4OQR - chain A; structure by X-ray diffraction, 1.81 A resolution.

Chain A:
Protein: Cyp105as1
From: Amycolatopsis orientalis
Notes: engineered mutation(s): I95T, A180V, Q127R, A265N, L236I
Amino-acid sequence (457 residues; each row starts with the number of its first residue; numbers below 1 keep their minus sign (Met-38 is residue -38)):
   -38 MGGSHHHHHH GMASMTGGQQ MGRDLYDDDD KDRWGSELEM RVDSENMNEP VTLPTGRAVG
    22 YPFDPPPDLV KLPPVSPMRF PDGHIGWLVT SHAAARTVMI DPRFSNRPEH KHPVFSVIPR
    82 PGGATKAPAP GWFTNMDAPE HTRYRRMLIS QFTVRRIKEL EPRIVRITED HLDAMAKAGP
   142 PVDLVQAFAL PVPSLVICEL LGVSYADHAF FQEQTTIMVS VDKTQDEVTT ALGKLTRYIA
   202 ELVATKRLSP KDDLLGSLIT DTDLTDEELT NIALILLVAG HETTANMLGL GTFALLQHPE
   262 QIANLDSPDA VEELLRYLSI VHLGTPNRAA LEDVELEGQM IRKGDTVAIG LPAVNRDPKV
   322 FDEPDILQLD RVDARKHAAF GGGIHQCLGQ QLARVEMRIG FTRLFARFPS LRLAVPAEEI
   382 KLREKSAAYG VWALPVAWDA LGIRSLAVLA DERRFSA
Unresolved in the structure: -38 to 10, 83-87, 402-418
Metal / ion sites: heme Fe near Cys348 (its only coordinating residue here)
Small-molecule neighbours:
  - Mevastatin, Compactin (2UO): Phe76, Val78, Pro80, Trp93, Thr95, Met179, Val180, Ser181, Val182, Ile236, Val239, Ala240, Thr244, Val282, Thr286, Ala388, Ala389
  - heme (HEM): Phe94, Thr95, His102, Arg106, Phe113, Ile158, Ile236, Leu237, Ala240, Gly241, Thr244, Thr245, Met248, Leu276, Ile281, Val282, Thr286, Pro287, Arg289, Leu312, Ala340, Phe341, Gly342, Ile345, His346, Gln347, Cys348, Leu349, Gly350, Ala354, Glu357, Met358
What the authors report for this chain:
  - binding site for Mevastatin, Compactin: Phe76, Pro80, Trp93, Thr95, Met179, Val180, Val182, Val239, Ala240, Thr244, Val282, Thr286, Ala388, Ala389
  - conformationally variable residues (order/disorder transition): Pro82 to Ala88

Overview:
Chain A binds heme and Mevastatin, Compactin. The paper reports a binding site for Mevastatin, Compactin at
Phe76, Pro80 and Trp93 among others; conformational variability at Pro82.
Chain A is Cyp105as1 (Amycolatopsis orientalis); the structure, Structure of a CYP105AS1 mutant in complex
with compactin, was determined by X-ray diffraction.
